Entry 8FCR (electron microscopy, 4.12 A resolution (low resolution: residue-level contacts below are approximate; hydrogen-bond / salt-bridge calls are withheld)); this record covers chains F and G of the 7 polymer chains in the assembly.

== Chain F ==
Protein: Transitional endoplasmic reticulum ATPase
From: Homo sapiens
Notes: EC 3.6.4.6
UniProtKB: P55072 (TERA_HUMAN); numbering as in UniProt (aligned over 1-806)
Sequence (806 residues; each row starts with the number of its first residue):
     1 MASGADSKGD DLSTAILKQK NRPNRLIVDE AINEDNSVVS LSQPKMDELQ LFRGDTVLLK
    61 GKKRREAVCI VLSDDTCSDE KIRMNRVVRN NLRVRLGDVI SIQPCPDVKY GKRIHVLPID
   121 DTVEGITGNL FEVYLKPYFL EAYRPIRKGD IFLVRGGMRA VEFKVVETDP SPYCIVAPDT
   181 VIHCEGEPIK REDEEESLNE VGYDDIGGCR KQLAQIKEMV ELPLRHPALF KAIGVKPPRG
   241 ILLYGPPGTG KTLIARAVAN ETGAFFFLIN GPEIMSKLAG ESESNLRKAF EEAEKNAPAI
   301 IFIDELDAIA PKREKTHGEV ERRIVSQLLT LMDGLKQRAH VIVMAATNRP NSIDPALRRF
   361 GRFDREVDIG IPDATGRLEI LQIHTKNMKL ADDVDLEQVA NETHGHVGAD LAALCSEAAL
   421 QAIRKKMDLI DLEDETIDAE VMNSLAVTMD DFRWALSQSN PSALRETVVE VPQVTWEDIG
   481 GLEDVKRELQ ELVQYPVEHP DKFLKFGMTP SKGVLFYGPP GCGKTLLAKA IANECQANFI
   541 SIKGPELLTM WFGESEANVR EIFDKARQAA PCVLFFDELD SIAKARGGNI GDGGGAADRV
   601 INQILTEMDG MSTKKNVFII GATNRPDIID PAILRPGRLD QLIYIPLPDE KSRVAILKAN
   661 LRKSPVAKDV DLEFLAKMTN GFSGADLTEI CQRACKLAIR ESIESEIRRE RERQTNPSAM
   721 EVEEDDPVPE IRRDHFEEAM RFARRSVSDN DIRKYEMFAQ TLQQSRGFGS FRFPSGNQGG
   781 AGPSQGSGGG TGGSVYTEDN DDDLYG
Not modelled in the structure: 1-22, 500-508, 708-727, 764-806
Residues lining bound ligands:
  - ADP (adenosine-5'-diphosphate), molecule 1: D205, I206, G207, G208, G248, T249, G250, K251, T252, L253, I380, H384, G408, A409, A412
  - ADP, molecule 2: D478, I479, G480, P520, G521, C522, G523, K524, T525, L526, K543, D577, I656, N660, G684, A685, T688
Swiss-Prot annotation at these positions:
  - region: T797 to G806 (Interaction with UBXN6)
  - motif: D802 to G806 (PIM motif)
  - binding site (ATP): P247 to L253, N348, H384, G521 to L526
  - modified residue: A2 (N-acetylalanine), S3 (Phosphoserine), S7 (Phosphoserine), S13 (Phosphoserine), S37 (Phosphoserine), K315 (N6,N6,N6-trimethyllysine), T436 (Phosphothreonine), S462 (Phosphoserine), K502 (N6-acetyllysine), K505 (N6-acetyllysine), K668 (N6-acetyllysine), S702 (Phosphoserine), K754 (N6-acetyllysine), S770 (Phosphoserine), S775 (Phosphoserine), S787 (Phosphoserine), Y805 (Phosphotyrosine)
  - cross-link (Glycyl lysine isopeptide (Lys-Gly)): K8 (interchain with G-Cter in SUMO2), K18 (interchain with G-Cter in SUMO2)
  - natural variant: R95 (R95G: In IBMPFD1), G97 (G97E: In CMT2Y), I126 (I126F: In IBMPFD1; uncertain significance), R155 (R155C: In IBMPFD1; R155H: In FTDALS6 and IBMPFD1; R155L: In IBMPFD1; R155P: In IBMPFD1; R155S: In IBMPFD1), R159 (R159G: In FTDALS6; R159H: In IBMPFD1), A160 (A160T: In IBMPFD1; uncertain significance), E185 (E185K: In CMT2Y), R191 (R191Q: In FTDALS6 and IBMPFD1), L198 (L198W: In IBMPFD1), A232 (A232E: In IBMPFD1), I254 (I254F: In IBMPFD1; uncertain significance), I369 (I369T: In IBMPFD1; uncertain significance), 2 further natural variant entries in UniProt
  - mutagenesis: F52 to D55 (Abolishes interaction with NPLOC4; when associated with A-110), R53 (R53A: Minor effect on affinity for ATP and ADP), R86 (R86A: Strongly increased affinity for ATP. Strongly reduced affinity for ADP), Y110 (Y110A: Abolishes interaction with NPLOC4; when associated with 52-A--A-55), R113 to H115 (Severely reduced binding to DERL1), F131 (F131R: Severely reduced binding to DERL1), L140 (L140D: Severely reduced binding to DERL1), D179 (D179R: No effect on binding to DERL1), H183 (H183W: Severely reduced binding to DERL1), K251 (K251Q: Impairs ERAD degradation of HMGCR and does not inhibit interaction with RHBDD1; when associated with Q-524), E305 (E305Q: Defect in ubiquitin-dependent protein degradation by the proteasome; when associated with Q-578), K312 (K312A: Does not affect methylation by VCPKMT), 8 further mutagenesis entries in UniProt

== Chain G ==
Protein: UBX domain-containing protein 6
From: Homo sapiens
UniProtKB: Q9BZV1 (UBXN6_HUMAN); residue numbers follow UniProt; this construct covers 1-441
Sequence (441 residues; numbered 1 to 441; the number before each row is that of its first residue):
     1 MKKFFQEFKA DIKFKSAGPG QKLKESVGEK AHKEKPNQPA PRPPRQGPTN EAQMAAAAAL
    61 ARLEQKQSRA WGPTSQDTIR NQVRKELQAE ATVSGSPEAP GTNVVSEPRE EGSAHLAVPG
   121 VYFTCPLTGA TLRKDQRDAC IKEAILLHFS TDPVAASIMK IYTFNKDQDR VKLGVDTIAK
   181 YLDNIHLHPE EEKYRKIKLQ NKVFQERINC LEGTHEFFEA IGFQKVLLPA QDQEDPEEFY
   241 VLSETTLAQP QSLERHKEQL LAAEPVRAKL DRQRRVFQPS PLASQFELPG DFFNLTAEEI
   301 KREQRLRSEA VERLSVLRTK AMREKEEQRG LRKYNYTLLR VRLPDGCLLQ GTFYARERLG
   361 AVYGFVREAL QSDWLPFELL ASGGQKLSED ENLALNECGL VPSALLTFSW DMAVLEDIKA
   421 AGAEPDSILK PELLSAIEKL L
Not modelled in the structure: 1-48, 69-73, 95-120
Swiss-Prot annotation at these positions:
  - region: M1 to A10 (Mediates interaction with LMAN1), E51 to L63 (VCP/p97-interacting motif (VIM))
  - modified residue: S96 (Phosphoserine)
From the paper describing this entry:
  - mutagenesis - E299R/R302E/R307E/E312R: unchanged binding to p97

== How chain F and chain G interact ==
Residue-residue contacts - 88 pairs, chain F then chain G:
  R25(F) with F292(G)
  I27(F) with L295(G)
  Q43(F) with Y334(G); P402(G)
  D47(F) with Y334(G)
  Q50(F) with R340(G)
  L51(F) with R340(G)
  F52(F) with L338(G); R340(G); S403(G); A404(G)
  R53(F) with S382(G); G399(G); S403(G); A404(G); L405(G)
  G54(F) with S382(G); L405(G)
  D55(F) with R340(G); L405(G)
  T56(F) with R342(G)
  K60(F) with L288(G); F293(G)
  G61(F) with F293(G)
  K62(F) with F293(G)
  R64(F) with E287(G)
  L72(F) with S382(G)
  K81(F) with E303(G)
  G97(F) with L295(G)
  V99(F) with F292(G); F293(G)
  I100(F) with F292(G)
  S101(F) with L288(G); F292(G)
  Q103(F) with A283(G); S284(G); Q285(G); F286(G)
  P104(F) with S284(G)
  C105(F) with S284(G)
  P106(F) with P279(G); L440(G)
  D107(F) with P279(G); P281(G); S284(G)
  Y110(F) with R342(G); T407(G)
  E141(F) with K386(G)
  Y143(F) with L380(G); T407(G)
  Y173(F) with S284(G)
  I175(F) with R342(G)
  D179(F) with K419(G)
  K211(F) with L314(G)
  A214(F) with V311(G)
  Q215(F) with V311(G)
  E218(F) with Q304(G); S308(G); V311(G)
  E221(F) with R307(G)
  L222(F) with Q304(G); R307(G)
  H226(F) with I300(G)
  Q490(F) with T319(G)
  V493(F) with L317(G); T319(G)
  Q494(F) with T319(G); A321(G); M322(G)
  V497(F) with L317(G)
  E498(F) with M322(G); K325(G)
  E534(F) with K320(G); R323(G)
  C535(F) with R318(G); T319(G); R323(G)
  Q536(F) with R323(G)
  A537(F) with L317(G)
  A570(F) with S315(G)
  P571(F) with L314(G); S315(G); V316(G); L317(G)
  N616(F) with S315(G); V316(G); L317(G)
  F618(F) with L317(G)
Also at the interface, not in a pair above, chain F (56 interface residues in all): L58, E80, C572, V617
Also at the interface, not in a pair above, chain G (50 interface residues in all): S280, R302, L339, L343, P344, Q350, S409

== In short ==
Chain F and chain G form an interface of 56 and 50 residues respectively. Chain F binds ADP. UniProt lists 15
ATP-binding residues and 24 mutagenesis sites on chain F. From the paper: E299R/R302E/R307E/E312R of chain G
leave binding to p97 unchanged.
Here chain F is Transitional endoplasmic reticulum ATPase and chain G is UBX domain-containing protein 6, both
from Homo sapiens. Entry 8FCR (Cryo-EM structure of p97:UBXD1 H4-bound state) was determined by electron
microscopy, deposited together with 8FCL, 8FCM, 8FCN, 8FCO, 8FCP, 8FCQ and 8FCT.
